PDB entry 7DBA | X-ray diffraction, 2.46 A resolution | chains B and E of the 6 polymer chains in the assembly

# Chain B
Protein: Tubulin beta chain
Organism: Sus scrofa
Reference sequence: A0A287AGU7 (A0A287AGU7_PIG); the author numbering skips numbers that UniProt does not, so the offset changes along the chain: 1-358 = UniProt 1-358; 367-453 = UniProt 359-445
Amino-acid sequence (445 residues; each row starts with the number of its first residue; note: 8 numbers in that range are skipped by the numbering (no residue carries them; nothing is unmodelled there)):
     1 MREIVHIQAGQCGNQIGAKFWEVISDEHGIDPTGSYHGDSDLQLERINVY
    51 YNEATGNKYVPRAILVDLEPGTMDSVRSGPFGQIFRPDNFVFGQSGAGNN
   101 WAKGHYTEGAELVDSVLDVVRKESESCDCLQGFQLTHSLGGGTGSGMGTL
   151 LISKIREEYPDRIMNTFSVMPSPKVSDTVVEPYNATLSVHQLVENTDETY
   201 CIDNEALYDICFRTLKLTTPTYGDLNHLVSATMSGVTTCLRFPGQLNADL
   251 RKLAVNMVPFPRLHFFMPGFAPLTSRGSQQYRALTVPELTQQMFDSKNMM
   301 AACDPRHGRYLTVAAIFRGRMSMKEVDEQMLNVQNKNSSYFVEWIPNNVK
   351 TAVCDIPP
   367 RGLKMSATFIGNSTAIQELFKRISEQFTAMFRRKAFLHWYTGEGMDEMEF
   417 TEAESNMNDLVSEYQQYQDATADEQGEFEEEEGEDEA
Unresolved in the structure: 1, 277-279, 437-453
Metal / ion sites: Mg2+: Gln11 (together with GDP)
Ligand contacts:
  - GDP (guanosine-5'-diphosphate): Gly10, Gln11, Cys12, Gln15, Ile16, Asp67, Asn99, Ser138, Gly140, Gly141, Gly142, Thr143, Gly144, Ser145, Val169, Pro171, Val175, Asp177, Glu181, Asn204, Leu207, Tyr222, Leu225, Asn226
  - H1O (2-(1-methylindol-4-yl)-7-(3,4,5-trimethoxyphenyl)-1H-benzimidazole): Val236, Cys239, Leu240, Leu246, Asn247, Asp249, Leu250, Lys252, Leu253, Asn256, Met257, Thr312, Val313, Ala314, Ala315, Ile316, Asn347, Asn348, Val349, Lys350, Ala352, Ile376

# Chain E
Protein: Stathmin-4
Organism: Mus musculus
Reference sequence: P63042 (STMN4_MOUSE); residues 5-145 here correspond to UniProt positions 49-189 (UniProt number = residue number + 44)
Amino-acid sequence (143 residues; each row starts with the number of its first residue):
     3 MADMEVIELNKCTSGQSFEVILKPPSFDGVPEFNASLPRRRDPSLEEIQK
    53 KLEAAEERRKYQEAELLKHLAEKREHEREVIQKAIEENNNFIKMAKEKLA
   103 QKMESNKENREAHLAAMLERLQEKDKHAEEVRKNKELKEEASR
Unresolved in the structure: 3-5, 29-43, 144-145
Differences from the reference sequence: initiating methionine (3); expression tag (4)

# Chain B / chain E interface
Contacting residue pairs (24; chain B residue first):
  His105(B) with Lys75(E), hydrogen bond
  Tyr106(B) with His78(E), hydrogen bond; Glu79(E); Val82(E), hydrophobic; Ile83(E)
  Leu150(B) with Glu79(E)
  Ser153(B) with Leu72(E); Lys75(E); Arg76(E), hydrogen bond
  Lys154(B) with Arg76(E); Glu79(E), salt bridge
  Arg156(B) with Leu68(E)
  Glu157(B) with Leu72(E); Arg76(E), salt bridge
  Pro160(B) with Glu65(E)
  Gln191(B) with Lys75(E)
  Glu194(B) with His71(E), salt bridge
  Thr407(B) with Glu89(E)
  Glu409(B) with Val82(E); Ala86(E)
  Gly410(B) with Val82(E); Lys85(E); Ala86(E)
  Glu415(B) with His78(E), salt bridge
Interface residues without a listed pair, chain B (17 interface residues in all): Thr107, Gly408, Met411
Interface residues without a listed pair, chain E (15 interface residues in all): Leu69, Asn90

# In short
17 residues of chain B and 15 residues of chain E are in contact; the contacts include 3 hydrogen bonds and 4
salt bridges. Polar contacts include Lys154(B)-Glu79(E), Glu157(B)-Arg76(E) and Glu194(B)-His71(E). Bound to
chain B: GDP and compound H1O.
Chain B is Tubulin beta chain (Sus scrofa) and chain E is Stathmin-4 (Mus musculus); the structure, RYX in
complex with tubulin, was determined by X-ray diffraction.
